Entry 5XDW (X-ray diffraction, 2.00 A resolution); this record covers chain A.

== Chain A ==
Name: Cell division protein FtsZ
From: Staphylococcus aureus (strain MRSA252)
Reference sequence: Q6GHP9 (FTSZ_STAAR); residue numbers follow UniProt; this construct covers 12-316
Amino-acid sequence (308 residues; numbered 9 to 316; the number before each row is that of its first residue):
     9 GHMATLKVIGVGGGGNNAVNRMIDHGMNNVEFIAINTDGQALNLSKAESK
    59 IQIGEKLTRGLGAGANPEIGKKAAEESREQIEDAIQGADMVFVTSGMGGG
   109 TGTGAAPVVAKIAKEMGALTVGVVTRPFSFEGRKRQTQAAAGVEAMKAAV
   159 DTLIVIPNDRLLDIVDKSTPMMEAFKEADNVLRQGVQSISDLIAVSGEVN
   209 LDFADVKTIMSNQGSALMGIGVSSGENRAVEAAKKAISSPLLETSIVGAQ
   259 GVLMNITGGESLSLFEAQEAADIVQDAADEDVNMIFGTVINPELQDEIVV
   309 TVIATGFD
Not modelled in the structure: 9, 316
Construct notes: expression tag (9-11); engineered mutation Ser196 (Gly in Q6GHP9)
Bound ions: Ca2+: Leu200, Val203, Asn208, Leu209
Residues lining bound ligands: GDP (guanosine-5'-diphosphate): Gly20, Gly21, Gly22, Asn25, Arg29, Gly104, Met105, Gly107, Gly108, Thr109, Gly110, Thr133, Arg134, Pro135, Phe136, Glu139, Arg143, Asn166, Leu169, Phe183, Ala186
UniProt features mapped onto this chain:
  - binding site (GTP): Gly21 to Asn25, Gly108 to Gly110, Glu139, Arg143, Asp187
What the authors report for this chain:
  - mutagenesis - G193D: increased growth in response to TXA707

== Overview ==
Bound to chain A: GDP. Leu200, Val203, Asn208 and Leu209 form the Ca2+ site. UniProt lists 11 GTP-binding
residues. From the paper: G193D increases growth in response to TXA707.
Chain A is Cell division protein FtsZ (Staphylococcus aureus (strain MRSA252)); the structure, Staphylococcus
aureus FtsZ 12-316 G196S, was determined by X-ray diffraction, deposited together with 5XDT, 5XDU and 5XDV.
